PDB entry 5F99 | X-ray diffraction, 2.63 A resolution | chains H and J of the 10 polymer chains in the assembly

[Chain H]
Protein: Histone H2B 1.1
From: Xenopus laevis
UniProtKB: P02281 (H2B11_XENLA); residues 4-125 here correspond to UniProt positions 5-126 (UniProt number = residue number + 1)
Amino-acid sequence (122 residues; numbered 4 to 125; the number before each row is that of its first residue):
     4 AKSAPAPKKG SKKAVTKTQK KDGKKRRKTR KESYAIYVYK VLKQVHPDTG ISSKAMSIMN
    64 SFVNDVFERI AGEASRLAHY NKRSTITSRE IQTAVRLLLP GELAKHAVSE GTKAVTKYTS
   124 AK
Disordered / not traced: 4-28
Differences from the reference sequence: conflict Thr32 (Ser33 in P02281)
Swiss-Prot annotation at these positions:
  - modified residue: Lys5 (N6-acetyllysine), Lys12 (N6-acetyllysine), Ser14 (Phosphoserine), Lys15 (N6-acetyllysine), Lys20 (N6-acetyllysine)
  - glycosylation: Ser112 (O-linked (GlcNAc) serine)
  - cross-link: Lys120 (Glycyl lysine isopeptide (Lys-Gly) (interchain with G-Cter in ubiquitin))

[Chain J]
Molecule: 147-nt DNA strand
From: Mouse mammary tumor virus
Sequence (147 nucleotides; row label = number of the first residue in the row; numbers below 1 keep their minus sign (DA-73 is residue -73)):
   -73 ATCAAAACTG TGCCGCAGTC GGCCGACCTG AGGGTCGCCG GGGTCTGCGG GGGGACCCTC
   -13 TGGAAAGTGA AGGATAAGTG ACGAGCGGAG ACGGGATGGC GAACAGACAC AAACACACAA
    47 GAGGTGAATG TTAGGACTGT TGCAGAT

[How chain H and chain J interact]
Residue-residue contacts (21; chain H residue first):
  Arg29(H) - DA29(J)  base contact
  Arg29(H) - DC30(J)  hydrogen bond to the sugar
  Arg29(H) - DA31(J)  sugar contact
  Arg30(H) - DA-48(J)  sugar contact
  Lys31(H) - DC30(J)  phosphate contact
  Thr32(H) - DC30(J)  hydrogen bond to the phosphate
  Arg33(H) - DC-46(J)  hydrogen bond to the sugar
  Glu35(H) - DT-45(J)  phosphate contact
  Tyr42(H) - DC-54(J)  phosphate contact
  Tyr42(H) - DG-53(J)  phosphate contact
  Gly53(H) - DC-54(J)  phosphate contact
  Ile54(H) - DT-55(J)  sugar contact
  Ile54(H) - DC-54(J)  hydrogen bond to the phosphate
  Ser55(H) - DT-55(J)  phosphate contact
  Ser56(H) - DT-55(J)  hydrogen bond to the phosphate
  Arg86(H) - DG-34(J)  phosphate contact
  Arg86(H) - DG-33(J)  salt bridge to the phosphate
  Ser87(H) - DC-35(J)  sugar contact
  Ser87(H) - DG-34(J)  hydrogen bond to the phosphate
  Thr88(H) - DC-35(J)  phosphate contact
  Thr88(H) - DG-34(J)  hydrogen bond to the phosphate
Interface residues without a listed pair, chain J (14 interface residues in all): DG-49, DC-47

[In short]
Chain H and chain J each contribute 14 residues to their interface; the contacts include 7 hydrogen bonds and
1 salt bridge. Among the polar pairs are Arg29(H)-DC30(J), Arg33(H)-DC-46(J) and Thr32(H)-DC30(J).
Here chain H is Histone H2B 1.1 (Xenopus laevis) and chain J is a 147-nt DNA strand (Mouse mammary tumor
virus). Entry 5F99 (X-ray Structure of the MMTV-A Nucleosome Core Particle) was determined by X-ray
diffraction.
